PDB entry 3ZW2 | X-ray diffraction, 1.60 A resolution | chains A and B of the 3 polymer chains in the assembly

[Chain A (and B)]
Name: Bambl lectin
Organism: Burkholderia ambifaria
Notes: chain B of this document is another copy of the same molecule, construct and numbering; everything in this record applies to it too
UniProt: Q0B4G1 (Q0B4G1_BURCM); residue numbers follow UniProt; this construct covers 1-87
Chain sequence (87 residues; row label = number of the first residue in the row):
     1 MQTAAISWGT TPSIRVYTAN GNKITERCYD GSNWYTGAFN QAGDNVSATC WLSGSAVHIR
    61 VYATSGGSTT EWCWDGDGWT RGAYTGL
Reported in the primary citation:
  - binding site for alpha-L-fucopyranose: Arg15, Glu26, Tyr29, Trp34, Ala38, Arg60, Glu71, Trp74, Trp79, Ala83
  - binding site for N-acetylglucosamine: Asp30, Trp74

[Chain A / chain B interface]
Contacting residue pairs (34; chain A residue first):
  Asn45(A) - Met1(B)
  Asn45(A) - Gln2(B)
  Asn45(A) - Thr3(B)  hydrogen bond (side chain-backbone)
  Ser47(A) - Thr3(B)  hydrogen bond
  Ser47(A) - Ala4(B)
  Ser47(A) - Ala5(B)
  Ala48(A) - Ala5(B)
  Thr49(A) - Ala5(B)
  Thr49(A) - Ile6(B)
  Thr49(A) - Ser7(B)  hydrogen bond
  Cys50(A) - Ser7(B)
  Trp51(A) - Ser7(B)
  Trp51(A) - Pro12(B)  hydrophobic
  Tyr62(A) - Thr3(B)
  Tyr62(A) - Ala5(B)  hydrophobic
  Tyr62(A) - Ile14(B)
  Tyr62(A) - Val16(B)
  Tyr62(A) - Trp34(B)
  Thr64(A) - Met1(B)
  Thr64(A) - Thr3(B)
  Gly66(A) - Met1(B)
  Gly67(A) - Met1(B)
  Ser68(A) - Met1(B)
  Thr69(A) - Met1(B)
  Glu71(A) - Trp34(B)
  Ala83(A) - Trp34(B)
  Tyr84(A) - Val16(B)
  Tyr84(A) - Thr18(B)
  Tyr84(A) - Arg27(B)
  Tyr84(A) - Trp34(B)
  Thr85(A) - Arg27(B)  hydrogen bond (backbone-side chain)
  Gly86(A) - Arg27(B)  hydrogen bond (backbone-side chain)
  Leu87(A) - Thr25(B)
  Leu87(A) - Thr36(B)
Interface residues without a listed pair, chain A (19 interface residues in all): Arg60
Interface residues without a listed pair, chain B (16 interface residues in all): Gly9

[Overview]
The interface between chain A and chain B involves 19 residues on one side and 16 on the other, with 5
hydrogen bonds. Polar pairs include Asn45(A)-Thr3(B), Ser47(A)-Thr3(B) and Thr49(A)-Ser7(B). From the paper: a
binding site for alpha-L-fucopyranose at Arg15(A), Glu26(A) and Tyr29(A) among others; a binding site for
N-acetylglucosamine at Asp30(A) and Trp74(A).
Both chains are Bambl lectin (Burkholderia ambifaria). Entry 3ZW2 (Structure of the lectin Bambl from
Burkholderia ambifaria in complex with blood group H type 1 ...) was determined by X-ray diffraction (same
publication as 3ZW0, 3ZWE and 3ZZV).
